PDB entry 6X59 | electron microscopy, 2.98 A resolution | chains C and I of the 11 polymer chains in the assembly

# Chain C
Protein: Histone H2A type 1
From: Homo sapiens
Reference sequence: P0C0S8 (H2A1_HUMAN); residues 1-129 here correspond to UniProt positions 2-130 (UniProt number = residue number + 1)
Chain sequence (129 residues; row label = number of the first residue in the row):
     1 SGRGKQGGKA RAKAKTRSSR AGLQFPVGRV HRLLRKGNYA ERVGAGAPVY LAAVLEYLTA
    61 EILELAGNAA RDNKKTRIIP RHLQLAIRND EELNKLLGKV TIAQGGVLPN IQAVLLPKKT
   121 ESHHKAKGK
Disordered / not traced: 1-9, 118-129
Curated features (UniProtKB/Swiss-Prot):
  - modified residue: Ser-1 (N-acetylserine), Arg-3 (Citrulline), Lys-5 (N6-(2-hydroxyisobutyryl)lysine), Lys-9 (N6-(2-hydroxyisobutyryl)lysine), Lys-13 (N6-(beta-hydroxybutyryl)lysine), Lys-36 (N6-(2-hydroxyisobutyryl)lysine), Lys-74 (N6-(2-hydroxyisobutyryl)lysine), Lys-75 (N6-(2-hydroxyisobutyryl)lysine), Lys-95 (N6-(2-hydroxyisobutyryl)lysine), Lys-99 (N6-glutaryllysine), Gln-104 (N5-methylglutamine), Lys-118 (N6-(2-hydroxyisobutyryl)lysine), Lys-119 (N6-crotonyllysine), Thr-120 (Phosphothreonine), Lys-125 (N6-crotonyllysine)
  - cross-link (Glycyl lysine isopeptide (Lys-Gly)): Lys-13 (interchain with G-Cter in ubiquitin), Lys-15 (interchain with G-Cter in ubiquitin), Lys-119 (interchain with G-Cter in ubiquitin)

# Chain I
Molecule: 147-nt DNA strand
Sequence (147 nucleotides; each row starts with the number of its first residue; numbering starts at 0):
     0 CTGGAGAATC CCGGTGCCGA GGCCGCTCAA TTGGTCGTAG ACAGCTCTAG CACCGCTTAA
    60 ACGCACGTAC GCGCTGTCCC CCGCGTTTTA ACCGCCAAGG GGATTACTCC CTAGTCTCCA
   120 GGCACGTGTC AGATATATAC ATCCTGT
Disordered / not traced: 0, 146

# Chain C / chain I interface
Residue-residue contacts - 14 pairs, chain C then chain I:
  Arg-11(C) / DT31(I)  base contact
  Arg-11(C) / DG32(I)  phosphate contact
  Ala-12(C) / DG32(I)  phosphate contact
  Ala-14(C) / DT30(I)  phosphate contact
  Ala-14(C) / DT31(I)  phosphate contact
  Lys-15(C) / DT30(I)  phosphate contact
  Lys-15(C) / DT31(I)  hydrogen bond to the phosphate
  Thr-16(C) / DT30(I)  phosphate contact
  Arg-17(C) / DT30(I)  salt bridge to the phosphate
  Arg-20(C) / DT31(I)  salt bridge to the phosphate
  Gly-28(C) / DT30(I)  phosphate contact
  Arg-29(C) / DA29(I)  phosphate contact
  Arg-32(C) / DA29(I)  salt bridge to the phosphate
  Arg-77(C) / DA19(I)  sugar contact
Also at the interface, not in a pair above, chain C (13 interface residues in all): Lys-13, Arg-42
Also at the interface, not in a pair above, chain I (9 interface residues in all): DG20, DA28, DG36, DA38

# In short
Chain C and chain I form an interface of 13 and 9 residues respectively, with 1 hydrogen bond and 3 salt
bridges. Polar pairs include Lys-15(C)/DT31(I), Arg-17(C)/DT30(I) and Arg-20(C)/DT31(I).
Here chain C is Histone H2A type 1 (Homo sapiens) and chain I is a 147-nt DNA strand. Entry 6X59 (The mouse
cGAS catalytic domain binding to human assembled nucleosome) was determined by electron microscopy, deposited
together with 6X5A and 6XJD.
